PDB entry 7L31 | electron microscopy, 3.80 A resolution | chains D and E of the 5 polymer chains in the assembly

# Chain D
Protein: Glycine receptor subunit alpha-2
Source organism: Homo sapiens
Notes: engineered mutation(s): second cytoplasmic domain deleted
UniProt: P23416 (GLRA2_HUMAN); residues 1-425 here correspond to UniProt positions 28-452 (UniProt number = residue number + 27)
Amino-acid sequence (364 residues; numbered 1 to 425; 61 numbers in that range are skipped by the numbering (no residue carries them; nothing is unmodelled there); the number before each row is that of its first residue):
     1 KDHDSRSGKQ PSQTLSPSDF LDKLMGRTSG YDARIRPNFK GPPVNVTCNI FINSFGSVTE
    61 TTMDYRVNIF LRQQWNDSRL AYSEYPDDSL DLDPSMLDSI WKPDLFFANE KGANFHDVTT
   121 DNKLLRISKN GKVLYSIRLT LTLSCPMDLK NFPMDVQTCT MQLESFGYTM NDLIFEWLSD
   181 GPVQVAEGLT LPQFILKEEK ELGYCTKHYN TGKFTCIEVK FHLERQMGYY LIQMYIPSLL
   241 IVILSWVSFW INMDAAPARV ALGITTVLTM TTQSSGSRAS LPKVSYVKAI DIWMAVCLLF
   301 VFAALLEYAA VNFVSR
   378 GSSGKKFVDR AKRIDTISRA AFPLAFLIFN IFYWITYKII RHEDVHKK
Unresolved in the structure: 1-14, 378-382, 420-425
Construct notes: linker (378-381)
Disulfide bonds: Cys205-Cys216
Covalent attachments: N-acetylglucosamine (NAG) linked to Asn45, Asn76
Ligand contacts:
  - strychnine (SY9), molecule 1: Phe51, Phe70, Arg72, Leu124, Arg126, Leu134, Ser136
  - strychnine (SY9), molecule 2: Phe166, Gly167, Tyr209, Thr211, Phe214
UniProt features mapped onto this chain:
  - binding site (glycine): Arg72, Ser136, Thr211
  - binding site (strychnine): Arg72
  - binding site (Zn(2+)): Glu199, Glu201, His222
  - site: Leu268 (Important for obstruction of the ion pore in the closed conformation)
  - glycosylation (N-linked (GlcNAc...) asparagine): Asn45, Asn76

# Chain E
Protein: Glycine receptor subunit beta, Green fluorescent protein
Source organism: Homo sapiens
UniProt: chimeric construct of P48167, P42212: residues 3-331 from P48167 (GLRB_HUMAN) positions 25-353 (UniProt number = residue number + 22); residues 331-340 from P42212 positions 2-238 (offset varies); residues 340-475 from P48167 (GLRB_HUMAN) positions 400-497 (UniProt number = residue number + 22)
Amino-acid sequence (702 residues; row label = number of the first residue in the row; note: 117 numbers in that range are skipped by the numbering (no residue carries them; nothing is unmodelled there); a row labelled like 331A-331Z holds insertion residues (331A, then the next letters in order); numbers below 1 keep their minus sign (Gly-19 is residue -19)):
   -19 GVAMPGAEDD VVAALEVLFQ GPKSSKKGKG KKKQYLCPSQ QSAEDLARVP ANSTSNILNR
    41 LLVSYDPRIR PNFKGIPVDV VVNIFINSFG SIQETTMDYR VNIFLRQKWN DPRLKLPSDF
   101 RGSDALTVDP TMYKCLWKPD LFFANEKSAN FHDVTQENIL LFIFRDGDVL VSMRLSITLS
   161 CPLDLTLFPM DTQRCKMQLE SFGYTTDDLR FIWQSGDPVQ LEKIALPQFD IKKEDIEYGN
   221 CTKYYKGTGY YTCVEVIFTL RRQVGFYMMG VYAPTLLIVV LSWLSFWINP DASAARVPLG
   281 IFSVLSLASE CTTLAAELPK VSYVKALDVW LIACLLFGFA SLVEYAVVQV M
331A-331Z LNGGSSAAAVSKGEELFTGVVPILVE
332A-332Z LDGDVNGHKFSVSGEGEGDATYGKLT
333A-333Z LKFICTTGKLPVPWPTLVTTLTYGVQ
334A-334Z CFSRYPDHMKQHDFFKSAMPEGYVQE
335A-335Z RTIFFKDDGNYKTRAEVKFEGDTLVN
336A-336Z RIELKGIDFKEDGNILGHKLEYNYNS
337A-337Z HNVYIMADKQKNGIKVNFKIRHNIED
338A-338Z GSVQLADHYQQNTPIGDGPVLLPDNH
339A-339Z YLSTQSKLSKDPNEKRDHMVLLEFVT
340A-340Z AAGITLGMDELYKSGSGSGVGETRCK
341A-341Z KVCTSKSDLRSNDFSIVGSLPRDFEL
342A-342Z SNYDCYGKPIEVNNGLGKSQAKNNKK
343A-343L PPPAKPVIPTAA
   449 KRIDLYARAL FPFCFLFFNV IYWSIYL
Unresolved in the structure: -19 to 28, 331A-331Z, 332A-332Z, 333A-333Z, 334A-334Z, 335A-335Z, 336A-336Z, 337A-337Z, 338A-338Z, 339A-339Z, 340A-340Z, 341A-341Z, 342A-342Z, 343A-343L
Construct notes: expression tag (-19 to 2); linker (331A-331J, 340N-340S); engineered mutation Leu333U (Phe64 in P42212), Thr333V (Ser65 in P42212), Lys339G (Ala206 in P42212), Leu340F (His231 in P42212)
Disulfide bonds: Cys161-Cys175
Covalent attachments: N-acetylglucosamine (NAG) linked to Asn220
Ligand contacts:
  - strychnine (SY9), molecule 1: Phe65, Phe84, Arg86, Leu140, Phe142, Ser152
  - strychnine (SY9), molecule 2: Phe182, Gly183, Tyr225, Thr228, Tyr231
UniProt features mapped onto this chain:
  - binding site (glycine): Arg86, Ser152, Thr228
  - site: Leu285 (Important for obstruction of the ion pore in the closed conformation)
  - glycosylation (N-linked (GlcNAc...) asparagine): Asn32, Asn220
  - modified residue: Tyr333W (Z: -2,3-didehydrotyrosine)
What the authors report for this chain:
  - conformationally variable residues: Leu285
  - mutagenesis - N36A, N220A: abolished expression
  - specificity-determining residues: Phe282 (proposed by the authors, not directly observed)

# Chain D / chain E interface
Residue-residue contacts - 75 pairs, chain D then chain E:
  Asp32(D) with Pro30(E); Asn32(E)
  Arg34(D) with Asp109(E)
  Glu60(D) with Pro207(E)
  Thr61(D) with Pro207(E)
  Met63(D) with Ala205(E); Pro207(E), hydrophobic
  Gln73(D) with Thr135(E)
  Lys102(D) with Gln136(E)
  Leu105(D) with Val134(E); Thr135(E)
  Phe106(D) with Phe84(E), hydrophobic; Asn138(E); Arg154(E)
  Phe107(D) with Arg154(E)
  Ala108(D) with Asn67(E)
  Glu110(D) with Asn82(E); His132(E), salt bridge; Val134(E); Arg154(E), hydrogen bond (backbone-side chain)
  Lys111(D) with Ser68(E), hydrogen bond; Arg80(E); Asn82(E); His132(E); Ser156(E)
  Ala113(D) with Val134(E), hydrophobic
  Phe115(D) with Asp133(E); Thr135(E)
  Ile137(D) with Thr135(E)
  Leu139(D) with Val134(E), hydrophobic
  Phe166(D) with Phe84(E), hydrophobic; Asn138(E); Leu140(E), hydrophobic
  Gly167(D) with Leu140(E)
  Tyr209(D) with Phe65(E), hydrophobic
  Pro257(D) with Ala274(E)
  Val260(D) with Ala275(E), hydrophobic
  Ile264(D) with Pro278(E); Leu279(E), hydrophobic; Phe282(E), hydrophobic
  Leu268(D) with Leu285(E), hydrophobic
  Thr271(D) with Ser286(E); Glu290(E), hydrogen bond
  Thr272(D) with Ser289(E)
  Ser275(D) with Glu290(E); Thr293(E); Leu294(E)
  Arg278(D) with Met249(E); Gly250(E), hydrogen bond (side chain-backbone); Val251(E); Leu294(E); Glu297(E)
  Ala279(D) with Glu297(E)
  Lys283(D) with Gln208(E); Glu297(E)
  Val284(D) with Pro207(E); Phe246(E)
  Ser285(D) with Pro207(E); Gln208(E), hydrogen bond; Gln243(E); Phe246(E); Tyr247(E)
  Tyr286(D) with Pro207(E); Gln243(E); Phe246(E)
  Val287(D) with Gly245(E); Met249(E), hydrophobic
  Asp291(D) with Phe246(E)
  Leu298(D) with Pro254(E), hydrophobic
  Leu299(D) with Leu257(E), hydrophobic
  Phe302(D) with Leu257(E), hydrophobic; Leu261(E), hydrophobic
  Leu305(D) with Leu261(E), hydrophobic
  Asn312(D) with Ile268(E)
  Phe313(D) with Trp267(E)
Also at the interface, not in a pair above, chain D (57 interface residues in all): Ile35, Lys40, Thr62, Asp98, Pro103, Asp104, Asn109, Gly112, Leu141, Pro146, Val267, Gly276, Lys288, Ala295, Leu306, Ala309
Also at the interface, not in a pair above, chain E (54 interface residues in all): Ala31, Ser71, Ser103, Thr111, Ile139, Leu206, Val244, Ile258, Leu264

# In short
Chain D and chain E form an interface of 57 and 54 residues respectively; the contacts include 5 hydrogen
bonds and 1 salt bridge. Among the polar pairs are Glu110(D)-His132(E), Glu110(D)-Arg154(E) and
Lys111(D)-Ser68(E). The paper reports that N36A and N220A of chain E abolish expression; the specificity
determinant Phe282(E).
Here chain D is Glycine receptor subunit alpha-2 and chain E is Glycine receptor subunit beta, Green
fluorescent protein, both from Homo sapiens. Entry 7L31 (Cyro-EM structure of human Glycine Receptor
alpha2-beta heteromer, strychnine bound state, 3.8 Angstrom) was determined by electron microscopy together
with 5BKF, 5BKG and 7KUY from the same study.
